Entry 1ZQR (X-ray diffraction, 3.70 A resolution); this record covers chains P and A of the 3 polymer chains in the assembly.

# Chain P
Molecule: 7-nt DNA strand
Sequence (7 nucleotides; row label = number of the first residue in the row):
     1 TCTAATG

# Chain A
Molecule: Protein (DNA polymerase beta (e.c.2.7.7.7))
Organism: Homo sapiens
UniProt: P06746 (DPOB_HUMAN); residues 2-335 here correspond to UniProt positions 1-334 (UniProt number = residue number - 1)
Amino-acid sequence (335 residues; numbered 1 to 335; the number before each row is that of its first residue):
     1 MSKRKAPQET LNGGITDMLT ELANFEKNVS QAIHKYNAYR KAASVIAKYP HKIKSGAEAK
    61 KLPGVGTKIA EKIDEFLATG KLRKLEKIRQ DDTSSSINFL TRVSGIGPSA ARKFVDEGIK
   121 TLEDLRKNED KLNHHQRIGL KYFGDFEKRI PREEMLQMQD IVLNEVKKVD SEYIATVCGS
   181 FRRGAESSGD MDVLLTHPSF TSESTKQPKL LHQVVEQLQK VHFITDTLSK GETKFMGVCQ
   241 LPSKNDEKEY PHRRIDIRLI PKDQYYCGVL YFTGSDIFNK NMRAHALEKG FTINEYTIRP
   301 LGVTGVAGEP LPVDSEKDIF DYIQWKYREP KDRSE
Disordered / not traced: 1-8
Swiss-Prot annotation at these positions:
  - binding site (K(+)): Lys61
  - binding site (Na(+)): Lys61
Bound ions: Ni2+ site 1: His51, His134; Na+: Thr101, Ile106; Ni2+ site 2 near Asp192 (its only coordinating residue here)

# Interface between chain P and chain A
Residue-residue contacts - 17 pairs, chain P then chain A:
  DA4(P) - Ser109(A)  phosphate contact
  DA5(P) - Gly105(A)  phosphate contact
  DA5(P) - Ile106(A)  phosphate contact
  DA5(P) - Gly107(A)  hydrogen bond to the phosphate
  DA5(P) - Pro108(A)  phosphate contact
  DA5(P) - Ser109(A)  hydrogen bond to the phosphate
  DA5(P) - Ala110(A)  hydrogen bond to the phosphate
  DT6(P) - Val103(A)  phosphate contact
  DT6(P) - Ser104(A)  phosphate contact
  DT6(P) - Gly105(A)  hydrogen bond to the phosphate
  DT6(P) - Ile106(A)  hydrogen bond to the phosphate
  DT6(P) - Gly107(A)  phosphate contact
  DT6(P) - Lys234(A)  base contact
  DG7(P) - Asp192(A)  phosphate contact
  DG7(P) - Arg254(A)  salt bridge to the phosphate
  DG7(P) - Asp256(A)  phosphate contact
  DG7(P) - Arg258(A)  phosphate contact
Other interface residues (no listed pair), chain A (15 interface residues in all): Thr101, Met236

# In short
Chain P and chain A form an interface of 4 and 15 residues respectively, with 5 hydrogen bonds and 1 salt
bridge. Polar pairs include DA5(P)-Gly107(A), DA5(P)-Ser109(A) and DA5(P)-Ala110(A). Curated annotation
(UniProt) lists K+-binding residue Lys61(A) and Na+-binding residue Lys61(A) on chain A.
Chain P is a 7-nt DNA strand and chain A is Protein (DNA polymerase beta (e.c.2.7.7.7)) (Homo sapiens); the
structure, DNA polymerase beta (e.c.2.7.7.7)/DNA complex, soaked in the presence of NICL2, was determined by
X-ray diffraction together with 1ZQA, 1ZQB, 1ZQC, 1ZQD, 1ZQE, 1ZQG and 28 further entries from the same study.
